8JO0 - chains H and K of the 13 polymer chains in the assembly; structure by electron microscopy, 3.60 A resolution.

# Chain H (and K)
Protein: Cell death protein 4
Organism: Caenorhabditis elegans
Notes: chain K of this document is another copy of the same molecule, construct and numbering; everything in this record applies to it too
Reference sequence: P30429 (CED4_CAEEL); residue numbers follow UniProt; this construct covers 1-110
Chain sequence (110 residues; each row starts with the number of its first residue):
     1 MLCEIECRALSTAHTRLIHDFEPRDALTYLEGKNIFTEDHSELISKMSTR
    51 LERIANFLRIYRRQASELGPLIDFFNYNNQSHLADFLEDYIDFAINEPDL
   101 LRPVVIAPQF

# How chain H and chain K interact
Residue-residue contacts (6):
  Asp-85(H) / Arg-59(K)
  Asp-85(H) / Arg-63(K)  salt bridge
  Asp-92(H) / His-14(K)  salt bridge
  Glu-97(H) / Ile-18(K)
  Glu-97(H) / Leu-51(K)
  Val-104(H) / Glu-52(K)
Also at the interface, not in a pair above, chain H (8 interface residues in all): Ser-81, Asp-89, Phe-93, Leu-100
Also at the interface, not in a pair above, chain K (7 interface residues in all): Ala-55

# Overview
The interface between chain H and chain K involves 8 residues on one side and 7 on the other; the contacts
include 2 salt bridges. Among the polar pairs are Asp-85(H)/Arg-63(K) and Asp-92(H)/His-14(K). From UniProt:
one mutagenesis site on chain H.
Chain H and chain K are both Cell death protein 4 (Caenorhabditis elegans); the structure, The Cryo-EM
structure of a heptameric CED-4/CED-3 catalytic complex, was determined by electron microscopy (same
publication as 8JNS and 8JOL).
